PDB entry 4A6H | X-ray diffraction, 1.45 A resolution | chains A and B of the 4 polymer chains in the assembly

[Chain A (and B)]
Molecule: Phosphatidylinositol 4,5-bisphosphate-binding protein SLM1
Source organism: Saccharomyces cerevisiae
Notes: fragment: ph domain, residues 469-583; chain B of this document is another copy of the same molecule, construct and numbering; everything in this record applies to it too
UniProt: P40485 (SLM1_YEAST); residues 469-583 here = UniProt positions 469-583
Sequence (120 residues; numbered 464 to 583; the number before each row is that of its first residue):
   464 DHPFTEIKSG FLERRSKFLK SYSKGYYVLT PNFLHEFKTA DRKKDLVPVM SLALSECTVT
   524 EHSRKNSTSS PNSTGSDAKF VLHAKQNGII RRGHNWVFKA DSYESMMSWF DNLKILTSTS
Disordered / not traced: 464, 530-538, 582-583
Construct notes: expression tag (464-468)
Ligand contacts:
  - D-myo-inositol-4-phosphate (I4D), molecule 1: Phe467, Glu469, Ser472, Tyr489, Val491, Phe500, Thr502, Ala503, Asp504, Arg505, Asp508, Leu509
  - D-myo-inositol-4-phosphate (I4D), molecule 2: Arg478, Lys483, Ser484, Tyr485, Ser539, Lys542, Lys562
From the paper describing this entry:
  - binding site for D-myo-inositol-4-phosphate: Arg478, Ser484, Tyr485, Lys542, Lys562
  - binding site for phosphate ion: Lys480, Phe481, His557, Asn558

[How chain A and chain B interact]
Contacting residue pairs (18; chain A residue first):
  Pro466(A) - Asp574(B)
  Pro466(A) - Ile578(B)  hydrophobic
  Phe467(A) - Asn575(B)
  Phe467(A) - Ile578(B)
  Thr468(A) - Ile470(B)
  Thr468(A) - Leu579(B)
  Glu469(A) - Glu469(B)
  Glu469(A) - Ile470(B)
  Ile470(A) - Thr468(B)
  Ile470(A) - Glu469(B)
  Ile470(A) - Ile470(B)  hydrophobic
  Pro494(A) - Pro494(B)  hydrophobic
  Asp574(A) - Pro466(B)
  Asn575(A) - Phe467(B)
  Ile578(A) - Pro466(B)  hydrophobic
  Ile578(A) - Phe467(B)
  Ile578(A) - Thr468(B)
  Leu579(A) - Thr468(B)

[In short]
Chain A and chain B each contribute 10 residues to their interface. Ligands of chain A:
D-myo-inositol-4-phosphate. The paper reports a binding site for D-myo-inositol-4-phosphate at Arg478(A),
Ser484(A) and Tyr485(A) among others; a binding site for phosphate ion at Lys480(A), Phe481(A) and His557(A)
among others.
Chain A and chain B are both Phosphatidylinositol 4,5-bisphosphate-binding protein SLM1 (Saccharomyces
cerevisiae); the structure, Crystal structure of Slm1-PH domain in complex with Inositol-4- phosphate, was
determined by X-ray diffraction, deposited together with 4A5K, 4A6F and 4A6K.
